PDB entry 6CK9 | X-ray diffraction, 2.71 A resolution | chains B and G of the 6 polymer chains in the assembly

Chain B:
Molecule: gp41 ectodomain of Envelope glycoprotein gp160
Organism: Human immunodeficiency virus 1
Chain sequence (153 residues; each row starts with the number of its first residue):
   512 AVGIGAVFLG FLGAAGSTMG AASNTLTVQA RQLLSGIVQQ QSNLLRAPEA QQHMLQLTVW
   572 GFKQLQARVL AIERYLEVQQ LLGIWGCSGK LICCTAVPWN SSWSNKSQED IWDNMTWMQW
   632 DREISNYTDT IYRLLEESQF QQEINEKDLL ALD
Disordered / not traced: 512-519, 550-565
Disulfide bonds: Cys598-Cys604
Glycans and other covalent adducts: N-acetylglucosamine (NAG) linked to Asn611, Asn637
What the authors report for this chain:
  - mutagenesis - L556P, E647F, K658V: increased binding to PGT145
  - mutagenesis - P559I, Q590E, K601E: decreased stability
  - self-association interface (contacts with another copy of this molecule); pairs are residue here / residue on that copy: Phe651-Leu537, Ile655-Ile603
  - mutagenesis - E647F: decreased binding to PGT151

Chain G:
Molecule: gp120 of Envelope glycoprotein gp160
Organism: Human immunodeficiency virus 1
Chain sequence (463 residues; numbered 33 to 513 plus 1 insertion-coded residue; 19 numbers in that range are skipped by the numbering (no residue carries them; nothing is unmodelled there); the number before each row is that of its first residue):
    33 NLWVTVYYGV PVWKEAKTTL FCASDAKAYE KEVHNVWATH ACVPTDPNPQ EMVLENVTEN
    93 FNMWKNDMVD QMHEDIISLW DQSLKPCVKL TPLCVTLNCT NVNVTNTN
   147 NNNMKEEMKN CSFNTTTEIR DKKQKEYALF YRLDIVPLNE NSSEYRLINC NTSTITQICP
   207 KVSFDPIPIH YCAPAGYAIL KCNNKTFNGT GPCNNVSTVQ CTHGIKPVVS TQLLLNGSLA
   267 EEEIIIRSEN LTDNAKTIIV HLNESVEINC TRPNNNTRKS IRI
   312 GPGQTFYATG D
  322A I
   323 IGDIRQAHCN ISEAKWNKTL QRVKKKLKEH F
   355 PNKTIKFAPS SGGDLEITTH SFNCRGEFFY CNTSKLFN
   403 STYNNTTSNS TITLPCRIKQ IINMWQEVGR AMYAPPIAGN ITCKSNITGL LLTRDGGNNN
   463 NNTETFRPGG GDMRDNWRSE LYKYKVVEIK PLGIAPTKCK RRVVERRRRR R
Disordered / not traced: 60-65, 147-151, 186-188, 403-410, 460-462, 506-513
Disulfide bonds: Cys54-Cys74, Cys119-Cys205, Cys126-Cys196, Cys131-Cys157, Cys218-Cys247, Cys228-Cys239, Cys296-Cys331, Cys378-Cys445, Cys385-Cys418
Glycans and other covalent adducts: glycan linked to Asn88, Asn332; N-acetylglucosamine (NAG) linked to Asn130, Asn156, Asn160, Asn197, Asn230, Asn234, Asn241, Asn262, Asn276, Asn289, Asn295, Asn301, Asn386, Asn442, Asn448

How chain B and chain G interact:
Residue-residue contacts (113; chain B residue first):
  Gly521(B) with Met84(G)
  Phe522(B) with Leu86(G); Thr244(G)
  Leu523(B) with Pro43(G), hydrophobic; Trp45(G), hydrophobic; Leu86(G)
  Ala525(B) with Pro43(G)
  Ala526(B) with Pro43(G), hydrophobic; Trp45(G), hydrophobic; Val89(G), hydrophobic
  Gly527(B) with Glu87(G); Asn88(G); Val89(G)
  Met530(B) with Ala497(G), hydrophobic
  Ser534(B) with Tyr39(G)
  Leu537(B) with Tyr39(G), hydrophobic; Tyr40(G); Gly41(G)
  Gln540(B) with Gly41(G), hydrogen bond (side chain-backbone); Pro43(G)
  Ala541(B) with Tyr40(G), hydrophobic
  Leu544(B) with Tyr40(G); Ala221(G); Gly222(G); Pro493(G), hydrophobic
  Leu545(B) with Ala221(G)
  Ile548(B) with Gln82(G); Ala224(G), hydrophobic; Val245(G); Gln246(G)
  Thr569(B) with Gln114(G), hydrogen bond
  Val570(B) with Ala70(G), hydrophobic; Leu111(G), hydrophobic; Gln114(G)
  Trp571(B) with Cys54(G), hydrophobic; Trp69(G), hydrogen bond (side chain-backbone); Ala70(G); Cys74(G); Asp107(G)
  Lys574(B) with Thr51(G); Leu52(G); Asp107(G), salt bridge
  Gln575(B) with Phe53(G); Val75(G)
  Ala578(B) with Thr51(G); Pro220(G)
  Leu581(B) with Thr51(G)
  Ala582(B) with Ala221(G)
  Arg585(B) with Tyr223(G), hydrogen bond; Glu490(G)
  Tyr586(B) with Tyr40(G)
  Val589(B) with Tyr40(G), hydrophobic; Leu494(G), hydrophobic
  Gln590(B) with Tyr40(G), hydrogen bond
  Leu592(B) with Leu494(G), hydrophobic
  Leu593(B) with Val38(G), hydrophobic; Tyr40(G), hydrophobic; Leu494(G), hydrophobic
  Trp596(B) with Val38(G), hydrophobic; Leu494(G), hydrophobic
  Gly597(B) with Arg503(G), hydrogen bond (backbone-side chain)
  Cys598(B) with Val38(G), hydrophobic
  Leu602(B) with Val38(G); Tyr39(G); Tyr40(G), hydrogen bond (backbone-backbone)
  Ile603(B) with Val38(G); Tyr39(G), hydrophobic
  Cys604(B) with Thr37(G); Val38(G), hydrogen bond (backbone-backbone)
  Cys605(B) with Thr37(G); Cys501(G), disulfide; Lys502(G); Arg503(G), hydrogen bond (backbone-side chain)
  Thr606(B) with Val36(G), hydrogen bond (side chain-backbone); Cys501(G); Lys502(G); Arg503(G)
  Ala607(B) with Trp35(G)
  Val608(B) with Trp35(G); Val36(G), hydrogen bond (backbone-backbone)
  Pro609(B) with Leu34(G); Trp35(G), hydrophobic
  Trp610(B) with Leu34(G), hydrogen bond (backbone-backbone); Val36(G), hydrophobic; Pro498(G), hydrophobic
  Trp614(B) with Val36(G), hydrophobic
  Gln619(B) with Leu34(G); Pro498(G), hydrogen bond (side chain-backbone); Thr499(G), hydrogen bond
  Trp623(B) with Tyr39(G); Ala497(G), hydrophobic; Pro498(G), hydrogen bond (side chain-backbone)
  Trp628(B) with Tyr39(G), hydrophobic; Val42(G); Val44(G), hydrophobic; Gly495(G); Ile496(G)
  Met629(B) with Pro43(G); Val44(G), hydrophobic; Trp45(G)
  Trp631(B) with Ile496(G), hydrogen bond (side chain-backbone); Ala497(G), hydrophobic; Pro498(G)
  Asp632(B) with Val44(G)
  Ile642(B) with Ile496(G), hydrophobic
  Tyr643(B) with Leu494(G); Ile496(G), hydrophobic
  Leu646(B) with Val36(G), hydrophobic; Val38(G), hydrophobic; Ile496(G), hydrophobic
  Gln650(B) with Arg503(G)
  Gln653(B) with Arg503(G), hydrogen bond
  Asn656(B) with Val505(G)
Interface residues without a listed pair, chain B (61 interface residues in all): Leu520, Gly524, Ala533, Gly547, Val549, Gln567, Lys601, Ile622
Interface residues without a listed pair, chain G (58 interface residues in all): Thr50, Ala73, Asp78, Val85, Gln103, Tyr217, Ile491, Lys500, Arg504
Cross-chain cystine bridges: Cys605(B)-Cys501(G)

Overview:
61 residues of chain B face 58 of chain G across their interface, with 1 disulfide bond, 17 hydrogen bonds and
1 salt bridge. Polar pairs include Lys574(B)-Asp107(G), Gln540(B)-Gly41(G) and Thr569(B)-Gln114(G). The paper
reports that L556P, E647F and K658V of chain B increase binding to PGT145; a self-association interface
involving Phe651(B) and Ile655(B); 6 substitutions were tested in all.
Here chain B is gp41 ectodomain of Envelope glycoprotein gp160 and chain G is gp120 of Envelope glycoprotein
gp160, both from Human immunodeficiency virus 1. Entry 6CK9 (Crystal Structure of HIV-1 ConC_Base0 Prefusion
Env Trimer in Complex with Human Antibody Fragment 3H109L and ...) was determined by X-ray diffraction.
